9GJP - chains 3 and 7 of the 15 polymer chains in the assembly; structure by electron microscopy, 3.40 A resolution.

[Chain 3]
Molecule: DNA replication licensing factor MCM3
From: Saccharomyces cerevisiae
Notes: EC 3.6.4.12
Reference sequence: P24279 (MCM3_YEAST); residues 1-971 here = UniProt positions 1-971
Amino-acid sequence (1006 residues; numbered -34 to 971; the number before each row is that of its first residue; numbers below 1 keep their minus sign (Met-34 is residue -34)):
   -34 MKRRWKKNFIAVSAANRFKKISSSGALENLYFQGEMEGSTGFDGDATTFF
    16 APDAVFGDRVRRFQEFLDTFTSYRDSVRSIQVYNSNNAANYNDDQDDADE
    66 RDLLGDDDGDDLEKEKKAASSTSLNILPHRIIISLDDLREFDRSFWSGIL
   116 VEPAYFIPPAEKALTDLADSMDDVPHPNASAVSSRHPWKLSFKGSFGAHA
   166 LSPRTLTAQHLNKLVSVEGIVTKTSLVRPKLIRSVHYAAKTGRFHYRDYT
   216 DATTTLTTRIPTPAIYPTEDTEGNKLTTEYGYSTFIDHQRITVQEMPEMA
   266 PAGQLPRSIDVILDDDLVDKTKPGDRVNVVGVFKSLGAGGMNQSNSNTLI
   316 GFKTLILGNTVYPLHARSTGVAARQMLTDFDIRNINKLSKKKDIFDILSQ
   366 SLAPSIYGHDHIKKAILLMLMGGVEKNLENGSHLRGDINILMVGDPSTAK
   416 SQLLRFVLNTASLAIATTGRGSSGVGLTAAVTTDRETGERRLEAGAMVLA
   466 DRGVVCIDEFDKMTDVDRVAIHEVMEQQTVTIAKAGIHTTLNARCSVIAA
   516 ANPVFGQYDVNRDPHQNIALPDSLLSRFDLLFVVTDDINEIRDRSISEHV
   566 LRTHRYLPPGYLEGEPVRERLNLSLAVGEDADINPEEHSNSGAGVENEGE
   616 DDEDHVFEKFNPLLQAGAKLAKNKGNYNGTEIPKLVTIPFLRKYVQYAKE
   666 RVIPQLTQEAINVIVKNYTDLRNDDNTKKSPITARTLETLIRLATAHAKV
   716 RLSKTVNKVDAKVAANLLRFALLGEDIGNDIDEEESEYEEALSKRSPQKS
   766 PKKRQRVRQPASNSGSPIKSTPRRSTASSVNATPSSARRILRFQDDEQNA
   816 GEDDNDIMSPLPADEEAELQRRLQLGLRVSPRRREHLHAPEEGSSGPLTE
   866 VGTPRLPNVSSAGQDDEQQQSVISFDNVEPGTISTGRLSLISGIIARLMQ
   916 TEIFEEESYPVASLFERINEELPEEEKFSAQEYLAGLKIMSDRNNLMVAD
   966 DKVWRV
Not modelled in the structure: -34 to 17, 54-89, 330-342, 435-440, 570-650, 739-971
Construct notes: initiating methionine (-34); expression tag (-33 to 0)
Curated features (UniProtKB/Swiss-Prot):
  - motif: Ser541 to Asp544 (Arginine finger)
  - binding site (ATP): Gly409 to Ser416
  - modified residue: Ser761 (Phosphoserine), Ser777 (Phosphoserine), Ser781 (Phosphoserine), Thr868 (Phosphothreonine)
  - mutagenesis: Lys415 (K415A: No effect on MCM2-7 complex helicase activity. Loss of MCM2-7 complex helicase activity; when associated with MCM5 A-422. Reduces MCM2-7 complex helicase activity ...)

[Chain 7]
Molecule: DNA replication licensing factor MCM7
From: Saccharomyces cerevisiae
Notes: EC 3.6.4.12
Reference sequence: P38132 (MCM7_YEAST); residues 1-845 here = UniProt positions 1-845
Amino-acid sequence (845 residues; numbered 1 to 845; the number before each row is that of its first residue):
     1 MSAALPSIQLPVDYNNLFNEITDFLVTFKQDTLSSDATRNENEDENLDAE
    51 NIEQHLLEKGPKYMAMLQKVANRELNSVIIDLDDILQYQNEKFLQGTQAD
   101 DLVSAIQQNANHFTELFCRAIDNNMPLPTKEIDYKDDVLDVILNQRRLRN
   151 ERMLSDRTNEIRSENLMDTTMDPPSSMNDALREVVEDETELFPPNLTRRY
   201 FLYFKPLSQNCARRYRKKAISSKPLSVRQIKGDFLGQLITVRGIITRVSD
   251 VKPAVEVIAYTCDQCGYEVFQEVNSRTFTPLSECTSEECSQNQTKGQLFM
   301 STRASKFSAFQECKIQELSQQVPVGHIPRSLNIHVNGTLVRSLSPGDIVD
   351 VTGIFLPAPYTGFKALKAGLLTETYLEAQFVRQHKKKFASFSLTSDVEER
   401 VMELITSGDVYNRLAKSIAPEIYGNLDVKKALLLLLVGGVDKRVGDGMKI
   451 RGDINVCLMGDPGVAKSQLLKAICKISPRGVYTTGKGSSGVGLTAAVMKD
   501 PVTDEMILEGGALVLADNGICCIDEFDKMDESDRTAIHEVMEQQTISISK
   551 AGINTTLNARTSILAAANPLYGRYNPRLSPLDNINLPAALLSRFDILFLM
   601 LDIPSRDDDEKLAEHVTYVHMHNKQPDLDFTPVEPSKMREYIAYAKTKRP
   651 VMSEAVNDYVVQAYIRLRQDSKREMDSKFSFGQATPRTLLGIIRLSQALA
   701 KLRLADMVDIDDVEEALRLVRVSKESLYQETNKSKEDESPTTKIFTIIKK
   751 MLQETGKNTLSYENIVKTVRLRGFTMLQLSNCIQEYSYLNVWHLINEGNT
   801 LKFVDDGTMDTDQEDSLVSTPKLAPQTTASANVSAQDSDIDLQDA
Not modelled in the structure: 1-5, 31-59, 127-191, 272-281, 358-369, 385-393, 498-507, 546-557, 730-845
Curated features (UniProtKB/Swiss-Prot):
  - motif: Ser592 to Asp595 (Arginine finger)
  - binding site (ATP): Tyr423, Gly463, Ala465, Lys466, Ser467, Asn568, Arg593, Arg687
  - modified residue: Thr811 (Phosphothreonine), Ser819 (Phosphoserine), Ser838 (Phosphoserine)
  - mutagenesis: Lys466 (K466A: Loss of MCM2-7 complex helicase activity)
Metal / ion sites: Zn2+: Cys262, Cys265, Cys284, Cys289
Small-molecule neighbours: ADP (adenosine-5'-diphosphate): Arg593, Pro686, Leu690

[Interface between chain 3 and chain 7]
Residue-residue contacts - 93 pairs, chain 3 then chain 7:
  Asn143(3) - Gln108(7)  hydrogen bond
  Arg150(3) - Ile8(7)
  Arg193(3) - Leu371(7)
  Arg193(3) - Thr372(7)
  Arg193(3) - Glu373(7)  salt bridge
  Pro194(3) - Leu371(7)
  Pro194(3) - Thr372(7)  hydrogen bond (backbone-side chain)
  Pro194(3) - Thr374(7)
  Lys195(3) - Leu370(7)
  Leu196(3) - Leu370(7)  hydrogen bond (backbone-backbone)
  Val200(3) - Leu10(7)  hydrophobic
  Tyr202(3) - Tyr14(7)  hydrophobic
  Arg208(3) - Ser7(7)
  Phe209(3) - Ser7(7)
  Phe209(3) - Ile8(7)  hydrogen bond (backbone-backbone)
  Phe209(3) - Leu10(7)
  Phe209(3) - Val12(7)
  His210(3) - Pro6(7)
  His210(3) - Ser7(7)  hydrogen bond (side chain-backbone)
  His210(3) - Ile8(7)
  Tyr211(3) - Pro6(7)  hydrogen bond (backbone-backbone)
  Tyr211(3) - Ile8(7)  hydrophobic
  Thr215(3) - Leu370(7)
  Asp216(3) - Leu370(7)
  Asp235(3) - Pro6(7)
  Thr242(3) - Tyr14(7)
  Thr242(3) - His112(7)  hydrogen bond
  Thr243(3) - Asn109(7)  hydrogen bond (backbone-side chain)
  Glu244(3) - Tyr14(7)  hydrogen bond
  Glu244(3) - Asn109(7)
  Tyr245(3) - Asn109(7)  hydrogen bond (backbone-side chain)
  Tyr245(3) - Asn111(7)
  Tyr245(3) - Leu235(7)
  Tyr245(3) - Gly236(7)
  Gly246(3) - Gln108(7)  hydrogen bond (backbone-backbone)
  Tyr247(3) - Leu10(7)  hydrophobic
  Tyr247(3) - Val12(7)
  Tyr247(3) - Gln108(7)  hydrogen bond
  Phe250(3) - Gly232(7)
  Phe250(3) - Leu235(7)  hydrophobic
  Asp252(3) - Gly232(7)
  His253(3) - Leu371(7)
  Asp284(3) - Arg329(7)  salt bridge
  Lys391(3) - His620(7)  hydrogen bond (side chain-backbone)
  Lys391(3) - Met621(7)
  Lys391(3) - Asn623(7)  hydrogen bond
  Asn392(3) - Asn623(7)
  Leu393(3) - Glu421(7)
  Leu393(3) - Asn623(7)
  Glu394(3) - Lys624(7)  salt bridge
  Asn395(3) - Ala419(7)
  Asn395(3) - Glu421(7)
  Asn395(3) - Lys475(7)  hydrogen bond (backbone-side chain)
  Asn395(3) - Pro635(7)
  Gly396(3) - Lys475(7)
  Ser397(3) - Glu421(7)  hydrogen bond
  Arg456(3) - His326(7)  hydrogen bond
  Leu457(3) - Ile327(7)  hydrophobic
  Glu488(3) - Lys471(7)  salt bridge
  Glu488(3) - Tyr482(7)
  Gln492(3) - Gln468(7)  hydrogen bond
  Gln492(3) - Lys471(7)
  Ala498(3) - Ser488(7)  hydrogen bond (backbone-side chain)
  Lys499(3) - Ser489(7)
  Ala500(3) - Glu509(7)
  Gly501(3) - Glu509(7)
  Ser538(3) - Asn568(7)
  Leu671(3) - Thr617(7)
  Leu671(3) - His620(7)
  Leu671(3) - Met621(7)
  Thr672(3) - Met621(7)
  Gln673(3) - Met621(7)
  Ile676(3) - Thr617(7)
  Ile676(3) - Met621(7)  hydrophobic
  Ile679(3) - Thr617(7)
  Val680(3) - Glu610(7)
  Val680(3) - Ala613(7)  hydrophobic
  Val680(3) - Glu614(7)
  Thr684(3) - Arg606(7)
  Thr684(3) - Glu610(7)
  Arg687(3) - Asp602(7)  salt bridge
  Arg687(3) - Ile603(7)  hydrogen bond (side chain-backbone)
  Arg687(3) - Pro604(7)
  Arg687(3) - Asp609(7)  salt bridge
  Asn688(3) - Arg606(7)  hydrogen bond
  Pro696(3) - Arg573(7)
  Thr698(3) - Pro462(7)
  Thr698(3) - Gly463(7)
  Thr698(3) - Asp602(7)
  Ala699(3) - Gly463(7)  hydrogen bond (backbone-backbone)
  Arg700(3) - Gly463(7)  hydrogen bond (backbone-backbone)
  Leu702(3) - Ala613(7)  hydrophobic
  Ile706(3) - His620(7)
Other interface residues (no listed pair), chain 3 (68 interface residues in all): Ala53, Ala146, Tyr214, Thr227, Leu399, Val484, Ile502, Asp537, Tyr683, Asp685, Ile697, Glu703
Other interface residues (no listed pair), chain 7 (63 interface residues in all): Gln9, Pro11, Lys218, Asp233, Gly325, Leu356, Pro357, Pro420, Val464, Ala465, Ser467, Thr484, Gly572, Val616, Val619

[Overview]
Chain 3 and chain 7 form an interface of 68 and 63 residues respectively; the contacts include 23 hydrogen
bonds and 6 salt bridges. Polar contacts include Arg193(3)-Glu373(7), Asp284(3)-Arg329(7) and
Glu394(3)-Lys624(7). Ligands of chain 7: ADP.
Chain 3 is DNA replication licensing factor MCM3 and chain 7 is DNA replication licensing factor MCM7, both
from Saccharomyces cerevisiae; the structure, OCCM maturation intermediate stalled with an Arginine Finger
mutation in Mcm5: Conformer 2, was determined by electron microscopy (same publication as 9GJW and 9GM5).
